5MHJ - chains A and F of the 4 polymer chains in the assembly; structure by X-ray diffraction, 2.12 A resolution.

# Chain A
Molecule: Major viral transcription factor ICP4
Source organism: Human herpesvirus 1 (strain 17)
Notes: fragment: DNA binding domain
UniProt: P08392 (ICP4_HHV11); residues 288-487 here = UniProt positions 288-487
Sequence (201 residues; numbered 287 to 487; the number before each row is that of its first residue):
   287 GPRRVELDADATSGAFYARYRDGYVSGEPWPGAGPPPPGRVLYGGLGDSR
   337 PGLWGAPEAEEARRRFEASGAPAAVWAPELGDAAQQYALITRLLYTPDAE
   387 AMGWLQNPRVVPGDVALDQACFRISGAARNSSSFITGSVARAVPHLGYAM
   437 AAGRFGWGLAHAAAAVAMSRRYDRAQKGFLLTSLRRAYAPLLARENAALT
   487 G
Unresolved in the structure: 287-292, 487
Differences from the reference sequence: expression tag (287)

# Chain F
Molecule: 12-nt DNA strand
Sequence (12 nucleotides; row label = number of the first residue in the row):
    28 GTGGACGATCGG
Unresolved in the structure: 28-30

# Chain A / chain F interface
Contacting residue pairs (5):
  Arg415(A) with DT36(F), salt bridge to the phosphate
  Ser417(A) with DT36(F), sugar contact
  Ser419(A) with DT36(F), base contact; DC37(F), sugar contact
  Arg456(A) with DA32(F), base contact
Interface residues without a listed pair, chain A (5 interface residues in all): Ser418
Interface residues without a listed pair, chain F (5 interface residues in all): DG34, DA35

# Summary
The chain A/chain F interface involves 5 residues from each chain, with 1 salt bridge. Its one salt-bridged
contact is Arg415(A)-DT36(F).
Here chain A is Major viral transcription factor ICP4 (Human herpesvirus 1 (strain 17)) and chain F is a 12-nt
DNA strand. Entry 5MHJ (ICP4 DNA-binding domain, lacking intrinsically disordered region, in complex with
12mer DNA duplex from its own ...) was determined by X-ray diffraction together with 5MHK from the same study.
